PDB entry 6N0G | electron microscopy, 3.60 A resolution | chains B and C of the 57 polymer chains in the assembly

== Chain B (and C) ==
Protein: Microcompartments protein
Organism: Haliangium ochraceum (strain DSM 14365 / JCM 11303 / SMP-2)
Notes: chain C of this document is another copy of the same molecule, construct and numbering; everything in this record applies to it too
UniProtKB: D0LHE3 (D0LHE3_HALO1); residues 1-205 here = UniProt positions 1-205
Chain sequence (205 residues; each row starts with the number of its first residue):
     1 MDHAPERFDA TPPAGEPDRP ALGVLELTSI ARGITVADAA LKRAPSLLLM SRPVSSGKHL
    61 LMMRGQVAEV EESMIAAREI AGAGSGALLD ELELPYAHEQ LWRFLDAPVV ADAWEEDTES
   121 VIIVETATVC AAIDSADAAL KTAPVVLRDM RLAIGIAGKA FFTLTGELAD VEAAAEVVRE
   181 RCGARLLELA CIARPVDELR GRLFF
Unresolved in the structure: 1-4, 83-85
UniProt features mapped onto this chain:
  - site: Arg52 (Gating residue)
  - mutagenesis: Ser55 (S55C: Binds a 4Fe-4S cluster, exposed on the concave face)

== Interface between chain B and chain C ==
Pairs across the interface - 40 pairs, chain B then chain C:
  Arg7(B) with Phe205(C)
  Thr28(B) with Lys159(C), hydrogen bond (backbone-side chain)
  Ser29(B) with Glu125(C), hydrogen bond; Glu188(C), hydrogen bond
  Ile30(B) with Ile123(C); Glu125(C), hydrogen bond (backbone-side chain); Ile156(C), hydrophobic; Phe161(C), hydrophobic; Phe204(C), hydrophobic
  Ala31(B) with Ile123(C), hydrophobic; Glu188(C)
  Arg32(B) with Glu188(C), salt bridge
  Ile34(B) with Ile123(C), hydrophobic; Ile192(C), hydrophobic; Leu203(C), hydrophobic; Phe204(C), hydrophobic
  Thr35(B) with Ala190(C)
  Asp38(B) with Ile192(C); Val196(C); Leu199(C)
  Leu41(B) with Glu198(C)
  Lys42(B) with Arg194(C), hydrogen bond (side chain-backbone); Val196(C)
  Ser46(B) with Glu198(C)
  Leu48(B) with Phe205(C)
  Leu49(B) with Phe205(C)
  Ser51(B) with Leu203(C), hydrogen bond (side chain-backbone); Phe204(C); Phe205(C), hydrogen bond (backbone-backbone)
  Arg52(B) with Phe205(C), hydrogen bond (side chain-backbone)
  Pro53(B) with Ile156(C), hydrophobic; Phe161(C), hydrophobic; Phe204(C), hydrophobic
  Val54(B) with Gly155(C)
  Ser55(B) with Gly155(C), hydrogen bond (side chain-backbone)
  Ser56(B) with Ala157(C)
  Gly57(B) with Ile156(C), hydrogen bond (backbone-backbone); Ala157(C); Lys159(C), hydrogen bond (backbone-side chain)
  His59(B) with Phe204(C)
Also at the interface, not in a pair above, chain B (23 interface residues in all): Met50
Also at the interface, not in a pair above, chain C (18 interface residues in all): Pro195

== Summary ==
23 residues of chain B and 18 residues of chain C are in contact; the contacts include 11 hydrogen bonds and 1
salt bridge. Among the polar pairs are Arg32(B)-Glu188(C), Thr28(B)-Lys159(C) and Ser29(B)-Glu125(C). From
UniProt: one mutagenesis site on chain B.
Both chains are Microcompartments protein (Haliangium ochraceum (strain DSM 14365 / JCM 11303 / SMP-2)). Entry
6N0G (Cryo-EM structure of the HO BMC shell: subregion classified for BMC-T: TS-TDTDTD) was determined by
electron microscopy, deposited together with 6MZU, 6MZV, 6MZX, 6MZY, 6N06, 6N07, 6N09 and 6N0F.
